PDB entry 2P6A | X-ray diffraction, 3.40 A resolution | chains D and C of the 5 polymer chains in the assembly

== Chain D (and C) ==
Protein: Follistatin
Source organism: Homo sapiens
Notes: chain C of this document is another copy of the same molecule, construct and numbering; everything in this record applies to it too
UniProt: P19883 (FST_HUMAN); residues 1-315 here correspond to UniProt positions 30-344 (UniProt number = residue number + 29)
Chain sequence (315 residues; row label = number of the first residue in the row):
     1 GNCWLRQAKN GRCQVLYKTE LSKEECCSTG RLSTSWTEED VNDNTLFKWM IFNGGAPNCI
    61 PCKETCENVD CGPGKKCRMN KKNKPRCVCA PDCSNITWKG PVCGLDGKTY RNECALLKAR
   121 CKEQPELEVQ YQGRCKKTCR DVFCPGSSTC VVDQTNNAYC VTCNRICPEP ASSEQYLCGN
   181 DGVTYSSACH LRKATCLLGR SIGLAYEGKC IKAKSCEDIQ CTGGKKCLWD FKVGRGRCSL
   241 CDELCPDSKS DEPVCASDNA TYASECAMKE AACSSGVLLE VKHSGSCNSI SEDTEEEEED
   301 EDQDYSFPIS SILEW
Disordered / not traced: 74-75, 96-98, 248-249, 300-315 (chain C: 74-75, 96-98, 171, 248-249, 291-315)
Disulfides: Cys3-Cys26, Cys13-Cys59, Cys27-Cys62, Cys66-Cys77, Cys71-Cys87, Cys103-Cys135, Cys139-Cys150, Cys144-Cys160, Cys163-Cys196, Cys167-Cys189, Cys178-Cys210, Cys216-Cys227, Cys221-Cys238, Cys255-Cys287
Curated features (UniProtKB/Swiss-Prot):
  - glycosylation (N-linked (GlcNAc...) asparagine): Asn95, Asn259

== Chain D / chain C interface ==
Contacting residue pairs (25; chain D residue first):
  Asn10(D) - Leu244(C)  hydrogen bond (backbone-backbone)
  Gly11(D) - Leu244(C)
  Arg12(D) - Leu240(C)
  Arg12(D) - Asp242(C)  salt bridge
  Arg12(D) - Glu243(C)
  Glu39(D) - Gly223(C)
  Pro57(D) - Leu240(C)  hydrophobic
  Pro57(D) - Asp242(C)
  Asn58(D) - Gly223(C)  hydrogen bond (side chain-backbone)
  Asn58(D) - Gly224(C)
  Asn58(D) - Leu240(C)
  Asn58(D) - Asp242(C)  hydrogen bond (backbone-side chain)
  Cys59(D) - Asp242(C)  hydrogen bond (backbone-side chain)
  Gly223(D) - Asn58(C)  hydrogen bond (backbone-side chain)
  Gly224(D) - Asn58(C)  hydrogen bond (backbone-side chain)
  Cys241(D) - Asn58(C)
  Asp242(D) - Arg12(C)  salt bridge
  Asp242(D) - Pro57(C)
  Asp242(D) - Asn58(C)  hydrogen bond (side chain-backbone)
  Asp242(D) - Cys59(C)  hydrogen bond (side chain-backbone)
  Glu243(D) - Asn10(C)
  Glu243(D) - Arg12(C)  salt bridge
  Leu244(D) - Asn10(C)  hydrogen bond (backbone-backbone)
  Pro246(D) - Lys9(C)
  Pro246(D) - Asn10(C)
Other interface residues (no listed pair), chain D (16 interface residues in all): Lys9, Leu240
Other interface residues (no listed pair), chain C (15 interface residues in all): Gly11, Glu39, Cys245

== Overview ==
16 residues of chain D face 15 of chain C across their interface; the contacts include 9 hydrogen bonds and 3
salt bridges. Polar contacts include Arg12(D)-Asp242(C), Glu243(D)-Arg12(C) and Asn58(D)-Gly223(C).
Chain D and chain C are both Follistatin (Homo sapiens); the structure, The structure of the
Activin:Follistatin 315 complex, was determined by X-ray diffraction.
